PDB entry 6RLB | electron microscopy, 4.50 A resolution (low resolution: residue-level contacts below are approximate; hydrogen-bond / salt-bridge calls are withheld) | chains C and N of the 14 polymer chains in the assembly

# Chain C
Protein: WD repeat-containing protein 60
Organism: Homo sapiens
Reference sequence: Q8WVS4 (WDR60_HUMAN); residues 1-1066 here = UniProt positions 1-1066
Chain sequence (1066 residues; numbered 1 to 1066; the number before each row is that of its first residue):
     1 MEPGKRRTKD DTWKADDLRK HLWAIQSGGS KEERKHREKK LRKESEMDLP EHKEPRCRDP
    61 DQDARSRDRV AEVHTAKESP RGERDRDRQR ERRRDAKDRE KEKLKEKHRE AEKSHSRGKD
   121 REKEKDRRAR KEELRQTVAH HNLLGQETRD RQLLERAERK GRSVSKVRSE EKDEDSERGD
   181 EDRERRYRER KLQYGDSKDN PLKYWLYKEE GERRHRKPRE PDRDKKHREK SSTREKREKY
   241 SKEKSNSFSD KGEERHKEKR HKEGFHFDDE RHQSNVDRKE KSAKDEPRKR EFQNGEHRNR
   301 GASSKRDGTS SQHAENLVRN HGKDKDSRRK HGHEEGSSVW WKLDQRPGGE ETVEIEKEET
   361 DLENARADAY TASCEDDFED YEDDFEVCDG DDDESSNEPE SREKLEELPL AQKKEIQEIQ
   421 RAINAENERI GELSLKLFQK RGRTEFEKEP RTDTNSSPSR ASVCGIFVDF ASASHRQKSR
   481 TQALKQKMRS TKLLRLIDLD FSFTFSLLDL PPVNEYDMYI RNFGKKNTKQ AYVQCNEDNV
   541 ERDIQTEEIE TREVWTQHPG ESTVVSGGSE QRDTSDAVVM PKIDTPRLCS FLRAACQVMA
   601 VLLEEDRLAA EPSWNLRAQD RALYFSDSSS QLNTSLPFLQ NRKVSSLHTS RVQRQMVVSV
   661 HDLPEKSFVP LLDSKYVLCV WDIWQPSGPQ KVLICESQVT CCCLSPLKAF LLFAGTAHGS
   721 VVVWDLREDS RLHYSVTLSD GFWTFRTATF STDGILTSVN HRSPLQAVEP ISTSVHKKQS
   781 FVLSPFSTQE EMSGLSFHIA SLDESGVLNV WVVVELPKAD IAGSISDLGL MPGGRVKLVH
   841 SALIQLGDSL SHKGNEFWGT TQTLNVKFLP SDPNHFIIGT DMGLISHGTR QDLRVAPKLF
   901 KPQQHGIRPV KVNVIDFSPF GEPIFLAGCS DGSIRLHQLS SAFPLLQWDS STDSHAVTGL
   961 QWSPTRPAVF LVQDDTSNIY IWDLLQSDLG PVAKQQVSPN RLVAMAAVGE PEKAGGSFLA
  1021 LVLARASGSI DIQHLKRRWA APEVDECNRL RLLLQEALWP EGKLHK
Disordered / not traced: 1-525, 569-573, 611-625, 739-741, 848-857, 1013-1015, 1056-1066
Differences from the reference sequence: conflict K225 (Asn in Q8WVS4), F292 (Ser in Q8WVS4)
Curated features (UniProtKB/Swiss-Prot):
  - modified residue (Phosphoserine): S30, S247
  - natural variant: Q631 to K1066 (deletion: In SRTD8), R642 to K1066 (deletion: In SRTD8), T749 (T749M: In SRTD8)

# Chain N
Protein: Dynein light chain 1, cytoplasmic
Organism: Homo sapiens
Reference sequence: P63167 (DYL1_HUMAN); residues 1-89 here = UniProt positions 1-89
Chain sequence (89 residues; row label = number of the first residue in the row):
     1 MCDRKAVIKN ADMSEEMQQD SVECATQALE KYNIEKDIAA HIKKEFDKKY NPTWHCIVGR
    61 NFGSYVTHET KHFIYFYLGQ VAILLFKSG
Disordered / not traced: 1-3

# Interface between chain C and chain N
Contacting residue pairs - 11 pairs, chain C then chain N:
  N527(C) with T70(N)
  T528(C) with H68(N)
  K529(C) with T67(N); H68(N)
  Q530(C) with V66(N)
  A531(C) with Y65(N); V66(N)
  Y532(C) with S64(N)
  V533(C) with G63(N); S64(N)
  C535(C) with F62(N)
Other interface residues (no listed pair), chain C (9 interface residues in all): Q534
Other interface residues (no listed pair), chain N (11 interface residues in all): R60, N61, E69

# Overview
9 residues of chain C face 11 of chain N across their interface.
Here chain C is WD repeat-containing protein 60 and chain N is Dynein light chain 1, cytoplasmic, both from
Homo sapiens. Entry 6RLB (Structure of the dynein-2 complex; tail domain) was determined by electron
microscopy together with 6SC2 and 6RLA from the same study.
